8XKS - chains E and J of the 20 polymer chains in the assembly; structure by electron microscopy, 3.20 A resolution.

Chain E:
Protein: Uncharacterized 341.7 kDa protein in psbD-psbC intergenic region
Organism: Chlamydomonas reinhardtii
Reference sequence: Q32065 (YCX9_CHLRE); residue numbers follow UniProt; this construct covers 1-2971
Chain sequence (2971 residues; row label = number of the first residue in the row):
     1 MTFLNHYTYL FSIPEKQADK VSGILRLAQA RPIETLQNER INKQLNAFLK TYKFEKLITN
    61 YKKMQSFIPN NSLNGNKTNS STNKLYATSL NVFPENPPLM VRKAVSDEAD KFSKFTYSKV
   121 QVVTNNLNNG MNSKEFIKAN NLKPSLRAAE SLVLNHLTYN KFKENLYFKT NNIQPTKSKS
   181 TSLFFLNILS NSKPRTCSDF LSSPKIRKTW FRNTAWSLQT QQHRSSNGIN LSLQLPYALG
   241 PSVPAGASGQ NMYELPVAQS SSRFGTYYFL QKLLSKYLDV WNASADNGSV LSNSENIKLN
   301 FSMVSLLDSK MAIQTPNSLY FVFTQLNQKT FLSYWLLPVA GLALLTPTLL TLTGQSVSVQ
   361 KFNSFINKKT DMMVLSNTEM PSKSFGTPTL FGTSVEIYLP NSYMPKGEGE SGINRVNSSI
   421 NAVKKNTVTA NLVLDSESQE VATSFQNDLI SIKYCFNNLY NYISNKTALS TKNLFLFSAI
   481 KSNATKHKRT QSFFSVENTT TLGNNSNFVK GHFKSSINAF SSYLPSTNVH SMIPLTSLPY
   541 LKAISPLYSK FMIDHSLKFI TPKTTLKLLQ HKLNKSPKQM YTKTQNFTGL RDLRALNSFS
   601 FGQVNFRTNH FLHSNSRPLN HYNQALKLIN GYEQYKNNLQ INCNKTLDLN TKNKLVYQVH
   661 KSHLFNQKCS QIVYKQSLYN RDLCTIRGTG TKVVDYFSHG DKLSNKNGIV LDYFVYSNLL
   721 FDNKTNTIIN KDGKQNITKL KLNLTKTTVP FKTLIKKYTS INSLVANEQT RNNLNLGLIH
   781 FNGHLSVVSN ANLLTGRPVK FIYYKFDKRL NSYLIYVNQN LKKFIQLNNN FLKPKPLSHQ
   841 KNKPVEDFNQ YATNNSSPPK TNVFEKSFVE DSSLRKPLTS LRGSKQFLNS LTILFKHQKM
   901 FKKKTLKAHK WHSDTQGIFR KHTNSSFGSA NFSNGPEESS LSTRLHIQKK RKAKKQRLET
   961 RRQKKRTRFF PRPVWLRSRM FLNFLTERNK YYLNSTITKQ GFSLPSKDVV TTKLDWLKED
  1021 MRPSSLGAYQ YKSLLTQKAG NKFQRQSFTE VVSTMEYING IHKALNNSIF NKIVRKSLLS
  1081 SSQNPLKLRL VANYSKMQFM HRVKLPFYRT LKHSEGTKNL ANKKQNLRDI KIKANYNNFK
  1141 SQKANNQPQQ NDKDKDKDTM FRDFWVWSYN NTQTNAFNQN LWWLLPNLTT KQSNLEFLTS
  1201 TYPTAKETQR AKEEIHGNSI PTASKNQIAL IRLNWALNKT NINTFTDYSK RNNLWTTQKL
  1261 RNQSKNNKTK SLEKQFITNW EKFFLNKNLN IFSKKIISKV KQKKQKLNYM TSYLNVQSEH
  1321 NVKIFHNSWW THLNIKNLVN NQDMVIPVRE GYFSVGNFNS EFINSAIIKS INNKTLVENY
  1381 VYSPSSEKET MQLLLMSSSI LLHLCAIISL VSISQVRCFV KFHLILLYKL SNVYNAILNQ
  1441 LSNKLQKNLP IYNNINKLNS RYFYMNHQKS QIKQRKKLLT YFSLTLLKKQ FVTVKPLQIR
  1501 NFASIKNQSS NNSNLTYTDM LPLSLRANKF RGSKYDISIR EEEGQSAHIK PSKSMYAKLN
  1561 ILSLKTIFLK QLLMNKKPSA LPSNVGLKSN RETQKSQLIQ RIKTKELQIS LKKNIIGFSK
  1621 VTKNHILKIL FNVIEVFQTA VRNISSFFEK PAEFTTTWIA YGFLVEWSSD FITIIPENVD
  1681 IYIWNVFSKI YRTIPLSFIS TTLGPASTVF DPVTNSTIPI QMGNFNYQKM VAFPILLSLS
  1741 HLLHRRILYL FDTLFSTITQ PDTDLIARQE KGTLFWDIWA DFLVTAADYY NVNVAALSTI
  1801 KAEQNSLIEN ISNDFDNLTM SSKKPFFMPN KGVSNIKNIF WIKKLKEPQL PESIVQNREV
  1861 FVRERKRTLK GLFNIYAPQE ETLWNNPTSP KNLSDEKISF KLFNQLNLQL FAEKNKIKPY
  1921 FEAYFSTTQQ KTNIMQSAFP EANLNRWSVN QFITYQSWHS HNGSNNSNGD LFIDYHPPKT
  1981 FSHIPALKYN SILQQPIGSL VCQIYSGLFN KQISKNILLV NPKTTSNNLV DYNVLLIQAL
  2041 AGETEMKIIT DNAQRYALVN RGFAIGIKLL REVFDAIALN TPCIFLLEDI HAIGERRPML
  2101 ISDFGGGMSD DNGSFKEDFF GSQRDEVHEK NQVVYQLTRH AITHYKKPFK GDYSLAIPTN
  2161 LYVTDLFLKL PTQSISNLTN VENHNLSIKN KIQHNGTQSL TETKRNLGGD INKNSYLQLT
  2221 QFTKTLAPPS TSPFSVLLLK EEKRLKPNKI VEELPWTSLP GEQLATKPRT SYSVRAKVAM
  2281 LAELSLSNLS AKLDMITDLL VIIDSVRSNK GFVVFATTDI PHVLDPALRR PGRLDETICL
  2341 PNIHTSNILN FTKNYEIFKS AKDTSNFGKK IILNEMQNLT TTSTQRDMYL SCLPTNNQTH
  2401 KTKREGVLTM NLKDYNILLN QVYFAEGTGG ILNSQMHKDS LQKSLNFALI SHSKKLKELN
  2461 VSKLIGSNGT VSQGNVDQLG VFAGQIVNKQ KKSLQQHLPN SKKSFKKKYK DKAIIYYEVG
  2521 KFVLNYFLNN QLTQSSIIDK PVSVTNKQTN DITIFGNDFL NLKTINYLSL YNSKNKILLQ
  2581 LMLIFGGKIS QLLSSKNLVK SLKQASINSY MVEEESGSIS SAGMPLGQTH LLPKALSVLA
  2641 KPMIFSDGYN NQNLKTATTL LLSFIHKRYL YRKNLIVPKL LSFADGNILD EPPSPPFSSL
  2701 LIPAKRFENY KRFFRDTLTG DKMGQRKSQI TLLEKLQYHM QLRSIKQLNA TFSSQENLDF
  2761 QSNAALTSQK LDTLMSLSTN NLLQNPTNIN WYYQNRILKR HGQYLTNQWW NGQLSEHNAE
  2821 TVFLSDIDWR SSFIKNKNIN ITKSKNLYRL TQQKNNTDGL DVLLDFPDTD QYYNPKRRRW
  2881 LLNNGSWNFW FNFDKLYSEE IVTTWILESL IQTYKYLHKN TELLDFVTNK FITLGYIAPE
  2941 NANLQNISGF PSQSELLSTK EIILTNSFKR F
Unresolved in the structure: 1-264, 279-316, 352-446, 475-537, 576-614, 645-736, 757-784, 796-807, 830-878, 912-935, 996-1157, 1190-1219, 1266-1288, 1346-1357, 1449-1657, 1706-1725, 1814-1943, 1962-1968, 2099-2112, 2195-2233, 2384-2400, 2426-2442, 2462-2502, 2533-2548, 2606-2628, 2752-2771, 2837-2857, 2945-2952

Chain J:
Protein: FaxL
Organism: Chlamydomonas reinhardtii
Reference sequence: A0A2K3DM81 (A0A2K3DM81_CHLRE); numbering as in UniProt (aligned over 1-365)
Chain sequence (365 residues; each row starts with the number of its first residue):
     1 MSPGALYQLA PEQLRASSRR SAAATIFRRD RIRLLRCSAA AQPGEPGEAA GPSTSGSDNS
    61 NWWASINRKT GIRGPDPAPA EEHTNGPARD IIGDRMSRRL EDINKAERQR VWDAMRVAAA
   121 HRYAAGQMPA WFDPEWLQQE EAPLNAMDRM RGEQRRIDEQ QQQGEASSSD KLAMEGGGGD
   181 SGAGAGGWSG GGGGGGWWRE DDPYWPLRDW GDHPMRWWTL AFAAIMAAGG LATSVATGYV
   241 EPVQAGLGAG SLLALAGAAM SDARCVPGAL GVKLAWAVCA LIVLKEVSVG WQHKRKRRLA
   301 ASAPRLELTG LAAAALCAGY MLTDMSGLGE VALPPNPGAV FKSPDVAYRA SVWQKWGYGQ
   361 VQMRV
Unresolved in the structure: 1-59, 158-189

Chain E / chain J interface:
Residue-residue contacts (149):
  Tyr268(E) with Glu135(J), hydrogen bond; Gln138(J)
  Lys272(E) with Glu135(J)
  Lys276(E) with Glu135(J), salt bridge
  Ser318(E) with Gln354(J), hydrogen bond; Lys355(J)
  Leu319(E) with Gln354(J); Lys355(J)
  Tyr320(E) with Pro334(J); Lys355(J), hydrogen bond (backbone-backbone); Trp356(J)
  Asn1726(E) with Val287(J)
  Tyr1727(E) with Leu284(J); Ser288(J)
  Leu1944(E) with Gly357(J); Tyr358(J), hydrophobic; Gln360(J)
  Asn1945(E) with Tyr358(J)
  Arg1946(E) with Val361(J); Arg364(J)
  Ser1948(E) with Tyr358(J)
  Val1949(E) with Pro337(J), hydrophobic; Phe341(J); Trp353(J); Tyr358(J), hydrophobic; Val361(J), hydrophobic
  Asn1950(E) with Phe341(J); Gln362(J), hydrogen bond (side chain-backbone); Met363(J), hydrogen bond (side chain-backbone)
  Gln1951(E) with Phe341(J)
  Phe1952(E) with Phe341(J); Arg364(J)
  Thr1954(E) with Arg364(J), hydrogen bond
  His1976(E) with Phe341(J)
  Pro1978(E) with Phe341(J); Lys342(J); Val365(J), hydrophobic
  Lys1979(E) with Lys342(J)
  Thr1980(E) with Lys342(J), hydrogen bond (side chain-backbone)
  His1983(E) with Lys342(J), hydrogen bond (side chain-backbone); Pro344(J)
  Tyr1989(E) with Arg95(J); Met96(J), hydrophobic; Arg99(J), hydrogen bond
  Gly2042(E) with Lys342(J)
  Glu2045(E) with Lys342(J), salt bridge
  Asn2347(E) with Leu100(J)
  Ile2348(E) with Ile92(J), hydrophobic; Met96(J), hydrophobic; Leu100(J), hydrophobic
  Phe2351(E) with Ile103(J), hydrophobic; Asn104(J)
  Thr2352(E) with Leu100(J); Ile103(J)
  Tyr2355(E) with Ile103(J), hydrophobic; Glu107(J)
  Glu2356(E) with Arg99(J), salt bridge
  Ile2357(E) with Pro344(J)
  Lys2359(E) with Arg110(J)
  Ala2361(E) with Tyr348(J)
  Lys2362(E) with Tyr348(J)
  Ser2365(E) with Glu330(J)
  Asn2366(E) with Glu330(J)
  Phe2367(E) with Cys265(J); Val266(J); Leu328(J); Glu330(J), hydrogen bond (backbone-side chain)
  Gly2368(E) with Leu328(J); Glu330(J), hydrogen bond (backbone-side chain)
  Lys2369(E) with Val117(J)
  Lys2370(E) with Asp113(J), salt bridge; Val117(J)
  Ile2371(E) with Val266(J); Pro267(J)
  Ile2372(E) with Ala120(J), hydrophobic; His121(J)
  Leu2373(E) with Arg116(J); Ala120(J), hydrophobic
  Asn2374(E) with Pro267(J)
  Met2376(E) with Ala120(J), hydrophobic; Leu137(J), hydrophobic
  Lys2401(E) with His121(J); Ala124(J); Ala125(J)
  Arg2404(E) with His121(J)
  Glu2405(E) with His121(J); Arg122(J), salt bridge
  Val2407(E) with Ala114(J); Val117(J), hydrophobic
  Leu2408(E) with Arg110(J), hydrogen bond (backbone-side chain); Ala114(J)
  Thr2409(E) with Ala114(J); Met115(J); Ala118(J)
  Met2410(E) with Glu107(J); Arg110(J), hydrogen bond (backbone-side chain); Val111(J)
  Asn2411(E) with Glu107(J); Val111(J)
  Leu2412(E) with Glu107(J)
  Asn2446(E) with Asp345(J)
  Phe2447(E) with Asp345(J)
  Tyr2526(E) with Arg151(J), hydrogen bond
  Leu2528(E) with Gly86(J); Pro87(J)
  Asn2529(E) with Gly86(J); Pro87(J); Ala88(J), hydrogen bond (side chain-backbone); Arg89(J), hydrogen bond (backbone-side chain)
  Asn2530(E) with Arg89(J); Arg155(J)
  Gln2531(E) with Arg151(J), hydrogen bond
  Leu2532(E) with Arg155(J), hydrogen bond (backbone-side chain)
  Asn2550(E) with Asn85(J), hydrogen bond (side chain-backbone); Arg89(J), hydrogen bond; Glu101(J)
  Asp2551(E) with Glu101(J); Asp148(J); Gly152(J)
  Ile2552(E) with Arg89(J), hydrogen bond (backbone-side chain); Glu101(J); Lys105(J); Arg108(J); Asp148(J)
  Thr2553(E) with Arg108(J), hydrogen bond (backbone-side chain); Asp148(J), hydrogen bond
  Ile2554(E) with Arg89(J); Leu100(J), hydrophobic
  Gly2556(E) with Ala88(J)
  Thr2564(E) with Ile91(J)
  Leu2568(E) with Ile91(J), hydrophobic
  Ser2573(E) with Glu82(J)
  Lys2576(E) with His83(J), hydrogen bond (side chain-backbone); Thr84(J); Asp90(J), salt bridge
  Leu2579(E) with Thr84(J); Pro87(J), hydrophobic
  Gln2580(E) with Pro87(J); Ile91(J)
  Leu2583(E) with Pro87(J), hydrophobic
  Asn2674(E) with Arg68(J)
  Glu2961(E) with Leu144(J)
  Ile2962(E) with Leu144(J), hydrophobic
  Thr2965(E) with Leu144(J)
  Asn2966(E) with Met147(J)
  Phe2968(E) with Arg151(J)
  Lys2969(E) with Met147(J); Met150(J)
  Arg2970(E) with Arg151(J)
Other interface residues (no listed pair), chain E (90 interface residues in all): Val322, Pro1977, Lys1988, Ser2360, Tyr2567, Asn2575
Other interface residues (no listed pair), chain J (80 interface residues in all): Ala106, Tyr123, Pro134, Arg264, Ala269, Gly327, Ser343, Arg349

Overview:
90 residues of chain E and 80 residues of chain J are in contact, with 24 hydrogen bonds and 6 salt bridges.
Polar pairs include Lys276(E)-Glu135(J), Glu2045(E)-Lys342(J) and Glu2356(E)-Arg99(J).
Chain E is Uncharacterized 341.7 kDa protein in psbD-psbC intergenic region and chain J is FaxL, both from
Chlamydomonas reinhardtii; the structure, The cryo-EM structure of Orf2971-FtsHi motor complex, was determined
by electron microscopy.
